PDB entry 6LKS | X-ray diffraction, 3.24 A resolution | chains K and F of the 6 polymer chains in the assembly

# Chain K
Molecule: Hemagglutinin HA1 chain
From: Influenza A virus (A/Thailand/CU44/2006(H1N1))
UniProt: A7LI25 (A7LI25_9INFA); residues 1-326 here correspond to UniProt positions 18-343 (UniProt number = residue number + 17)
Sequence (330 residues; each row starts with the number of its first residue; numbers below 1 keep their minus sign (Ala-3 is residue -3)):
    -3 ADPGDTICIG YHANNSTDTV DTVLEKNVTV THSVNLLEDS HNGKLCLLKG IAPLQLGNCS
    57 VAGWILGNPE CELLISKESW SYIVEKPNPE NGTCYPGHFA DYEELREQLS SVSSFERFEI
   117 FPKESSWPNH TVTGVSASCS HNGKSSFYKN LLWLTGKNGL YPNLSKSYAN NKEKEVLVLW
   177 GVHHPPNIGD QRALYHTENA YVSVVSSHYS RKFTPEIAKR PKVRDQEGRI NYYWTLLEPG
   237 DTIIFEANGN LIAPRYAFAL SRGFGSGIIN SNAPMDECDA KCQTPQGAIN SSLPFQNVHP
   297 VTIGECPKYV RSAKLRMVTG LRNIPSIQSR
Not modelled in the structure: -3 to 2, 324-326
Disulfide bonds: Cys55-Cys67, Cys90-Cys135, Cys278-Cys302
Covalently attached groups: N-acetylglucosamine (NAG) linked to Asn23, Asn54, Asn87, Asn125, Asn286
Differences from the reference sequence: expression tag (-3 to 0); conflict Ile116 (Met133 in A7LI25)
Metal / ion sites: Zn2+: Glu68, His137 (shared with 2 residues of chain A)
What the authors report for this chain:
  - post-translational modification sites: Asn54, Asn87
  - mutagenesis - H137A: unchanged stability in response to Zn2+

# Chain F
Molecule: Hemagglutinin HA2 chain
From: Influenza A virus (A/Thailand/CU44/2006(H1N1))
UniProt: A7LI25 (A7LI25_9INFA); residues 1-176 here correspond to UniProt positions 344-519 (UniProt number = residue number + 343)
Sequence (183 residues; numbered 1 to 183; the number before each row is that of its first residue):
     1 GLFGAIAGFI EGGWTGMVDG WYGYHHQNEQ GSGYAADQKS TQNAINGITN KVNSVIEKMN
    61 TQFTAVGKEF NKLERRMENL NKKVDDGFID VWTYNAELLV LLENERTLDF HDSNVKNLYE
   121 KVKSQLKNNA KEIGNGCFEF YHKCNDECME SVKNGTYDYP KYSEESKLSR EKIDGVSGRL
   181 VPR
Not modelled in the structure: 166-183
Disulfide bonds: Cys144-Cys148
Differences from the reference sequence: conflict Val91 (Ile434 in A7LI25), Ser169 (Asn512 in A7LI25); expression tag (177-183)

# Interface between chain K and chain F
Contacting residue pairs - 9 pairs, chain K then chain F:
  Thr18(K) - Asn50(F)
  Val19(K) - Asn50(F)  hydrogen bond (backbone-side chain)
  Val19(K) - Lys51(F)  hydrogen bond (backbone-backbone)
  Val19(K) - Arg106(F)
  Leu20(K) - Gly47(F)
  Leu20(K) - Asn50(F)
  Leu20(K) - Phe110(F)  hydrophobic
  Glu21(K) - Asn50(F)
  Lys22(K) - Asn50(F)
Other interface residues (no listed pair), chain F (6 interface residues in all): Glu103

# Summary
5 residues of chain K and 6 residues of chain F are in contact; the contacts include 2 hydrogen bonds. Polar
contacts include Val19(K)-Asn50(F) and Val19(K)-Lys51(F). Covalently linked N-acetylglucosamine: at Asn23(K),
Asn54(K), Asn87(K), Asn125(K) and Asn286(K). From the paper: H137A of chain K leaves stability in response to
Zn2+ unchanged; modification sites Asn54(K) and Asn87(K).
Chain K is Hemagglutinin HA1 chain and chain F is Hemagglutinin HA2 chain, both from Influenza A virus
(A/Thailand/CU44/2006(H1N1)); the structure, Effects of zinc ion on oligomerization and pH stability of
influenza virus hemagglutinin, was determined by X-ray diffraction.
